PDB entry 7E1T | X-ray diffraction, 2.45 A resolution | chains A and D of the 4 polymer chains in the assembly

# Chain A
Name: Ras-related protein Rab-9A
Organism: Homo sapiens
Notes: fragment: GTPase domain
UniProt: P51151 (RAB9A_HUMAN); residues 1-201 here = UniProt positions 1-201
Amino-acid sequence (203 residues; each row starts with the number of its first residue; numbers below 1 keep their minus sign (Gly-1 is residue -1)):
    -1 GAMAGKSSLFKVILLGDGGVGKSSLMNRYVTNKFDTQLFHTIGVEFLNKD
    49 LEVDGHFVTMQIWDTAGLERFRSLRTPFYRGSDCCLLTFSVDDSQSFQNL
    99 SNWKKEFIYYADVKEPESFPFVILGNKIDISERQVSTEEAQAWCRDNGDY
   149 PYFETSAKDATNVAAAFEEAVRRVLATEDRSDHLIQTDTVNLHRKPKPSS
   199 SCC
Not modelled in the structure: -1 to 5, 176-201
Sequence notes: expression tag (-1 to 0); engineered mutation Leu66 (Gln in P51151)
UniProt features mapped onto this chain:
  - motif: Lys31 to Val42 (Switch 1), Ala64 to Arg78 (Switch 2)
  - binding site (GDP): Gly17, Gly19, Lys20, Ser21, Ser22, Asn124, Lys125, Asp127, Ala155, Lys156
  - binding site (GTP): Gly17, Val18, Gly19, Lys20, Ser21, Ser22, Thr34, His38, Thr39, Gly65, Asn124, Lys125, Asp127, Ala155, Lys156
  - binding site (Mg(2+)): Ser21, Thr39, Asp62
  - modified residue: Ala2 (N-acetylalanine), Ser179 (Phosphoserine), Thr187 (Phosphothreonine)
  - lipidation (S-geranylgeranyl cysteine): Cys200, Cys201
  - mutagenesis: Ile40 (I40L: Loss of interaction with HPS4; when associated with L-66; I40R: Loss of interaction with NDE1 and the dynein complex. Loss of localization to intracellular membrane vesicles), Glu43 (E43A: Decreased interaction with NDE1), Phe44 (F44D: Loss of interaction with NDE1 and the dynein complex. Loss of localization to intracellular membrane vesicles; F44L: Loss of interaction with HPS4; when associated with L-66), Asn46 (N46A/I/S/T/V: Loss of interaction with NDE1), Trp61 (W61D: Loss of interaction with NDE1. No change in localization to intracellular membrane vesicles; W61L: Loss of interaction with HPS4; when associated with L-66), Leu72 (L72D: Loss of interaction with NDE1 and the dynein complex. Loss of localization to intracellular membrane vesicles)
Bound ions: Mg2+: Ser21, Thr39 (together with GTP)
Residues lining bound ligands: GTP (guanosine-5'-triphosphate): Gly14, Asp15, Gly16, Gly17, Val18, Gly19, Lys20, Ser21, Ser22, Phe32, Asp33, Thr34, Gln35, Leu36, Phe37, His38, Thr39, Thr63, Ala64, Gly65, Leu66, Asn124, Lys125, Asp127, Ile128, Ser154, Ala155, Lys156

# Chain D
Name: Isoform 2 of Nuclear distribution protein nudE homolog 1
Organism: Homo sapiens
UniProt: Q9NXR1 (NDE1_HUMAN), isoform Q9NXR1-1; numbering as in UniProt (aligned over 98-168)
Amino-acid sequence (72 residues; each row starts with the number of its first residue):
    97 MDDLAQTKAIKDQLQKYIRELEQANDDLERAKRATIMSLEDFEQRLNQAI
   147 ERNAFLESELDEKENLLESVQR
Not modelled in the structure: 122-168
Sequence notes: initiating methionine (97)
UniProt features mapped onto this chain:
  - mutagenesis: Ile106 (I106D: Loss of interaction with RAB9A. Decreased enrichment to RAB9A-associated intracellular vesicles), Lys107 (K107A: Decreased interaction with RAB9A), Tyr113 (Y113D: Loss of interaction with RAB9A), Ile114 (I114D: Loss of interaction with RAB9A. Decreased enrichment to RAB9A-associated intracellular vesicles)

# Chain A / chain D interface
Pairs across the interface (20; chain A residue first):
  Val42(A) - Ile106(D)  hydrophobic
  Phe44(A) - Asp99(D)
  Phe44(A) - Gln102(D)
  Phe44(A) - Thr103(D)
  Phe44(A) - Ile106(D)  hydrophobic
  Asn46(A) - Asp99(D)  hydrogen bond
  Gln59(A) - Asp99(D)  hydrogen bond
  Trp61(A) - Gln102(D)
  Trp61(A) - Ile106(D)  hydrophobic
  Arg68(A) - Tyr113(D)
  Phe69(A) - Tyr113(D)
  Ser71(A) - Gln109(D)
  Ser71(A) - Tyr113(D)
  Leu72(A) - Gln109(D)
  Leu72(A) - Leu110(D)  hydrophobic
  Leu72(A) - Tyr113(D)  hydrophobic
  Pro75(A) - Gln109(D)
  Phe76(A) - Ala105(D)
  Phe76(A) - Ile106(D)  hydrophobic
  Phe76(A) - Gln109(D)
Interface residues without a listed pair, chain A (12 interface residues in all): Ile40

# In short
The interface between chain A and chain D involves 12 residues on one side and 8 on the other; the contacts
include 2 hydrogen bonds. Polar pairs include Asn46(A)-Asp99(D) and Gln59(A)-Asp99(D). Ligands of chain A:
GTP.
Here chain A is Ras-related protein Rab-9A and chain D is Isoform 2 of Nuclear distribution protein nudE
homolog 1, both from Homo sapiens. Entry 7E1T (Crystal structure of Rab9A-GTP-Nde1) was determined by X-ray
diffraction.
